3J7V - chains B and C of the 7 polymer chains in the assembly; structure by electron microscopy, 4.60 A resolution (low resolution: residue-level contacts below are approximate; hydrogen-bond / salt-bridge calls are withheld).

Chain B (and C):
Molecule: Major capsid protein 10A
From: Enterobacteria phage T7
Notes: chain C of this document is another copy of the same molecule, construct and numbering; everything in this record applies to it too
UniProtKB: P19726 (VC10A_BPT7); numbering as in UniProt (aligned over 1-345)
Sequence (345 residues; row label = number of the first residue in the row):
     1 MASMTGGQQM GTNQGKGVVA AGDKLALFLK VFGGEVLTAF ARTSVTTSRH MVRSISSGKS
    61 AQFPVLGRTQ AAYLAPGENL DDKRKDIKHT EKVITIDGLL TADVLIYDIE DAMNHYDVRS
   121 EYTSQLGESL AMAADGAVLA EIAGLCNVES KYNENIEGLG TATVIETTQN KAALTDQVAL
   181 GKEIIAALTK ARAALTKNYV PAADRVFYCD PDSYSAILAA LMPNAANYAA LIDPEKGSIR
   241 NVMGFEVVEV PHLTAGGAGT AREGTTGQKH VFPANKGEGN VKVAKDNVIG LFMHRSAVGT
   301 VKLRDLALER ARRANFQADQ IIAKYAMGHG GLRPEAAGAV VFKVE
Not modelled in the structure: 1-22, 259-270, 344-345 (chain C: 1-23, 150-160, 256-268, 344-345)
Swiss-Prot annotation at these positions:
  - region (Intercapsomeric interactions): G11 to L25, Y152 to I156

Chain B / chain C interface:
Pairs across the interface (32; chain B residue first):
  G98(B) - L74(C)
  L99(B) - A72(C)
  L99(B) - Y73(C)
  L99(B) - L74(C)
  L100(B) - A72(C)
  L100(B) - Y73(C)
  T101(B) - A71(C)
  T101(B) - A72(C)
  A102(B) - Q70(C)
  A102(B) - A71(C)
  V104(B) - L66(C)
  L105(B) - R84(C)
  E110(B) - R53(C)
  E110(B) - Q62(C)
  N114(B) - R53(C)
  D117(B) - M51(C)
  D117(B) - V52(C)
  D117(B) - R53(C)
  E121(B) - P64(C)
  Q125(B) - V65(C)
  Q125(B) - L66(C)
  Q125(B) - G67(C)
  E128(B) - R68(C)
  M132(B) - Y199(C)
  A137(B) - Y73(C)
  P211(B) - T196(C)
  P211(B) - K197(C)
  Y214(B) - R192(C)
  S215(B) - T189(C)
  Y228(B) - M243(C)
  P251(B) - Y199(C)
  H252(B) - Y199(C)
Other interface residues (no listed pair), chain B (29 interface residues in all): D97, V118, Y122, S129, D212, N224, A226, Q320
Other interface residues (no listed pair), chain C (24 interface residues in all): S54, K182, I185

Summary:
Chain B and chain C form an interface of 29 and 24 residues respectively.
Chain B and chain C are both Major capsid protein 10A (Enterobacteria phage T7); the structure, Capsid
Expansion Mechanism Of Bacteriophage T7 Revealed By Multi-State Atomic Models Derived From Cryo-EM
Reconstructions, was determined by electron microscopy together with 3J7W and 3J7X from the same study.
